Entry 6BMR (X-ray diffraction, 2.21 A resolution); this record covers chain A.

[Chain A]
Name: Tyrosine-protein phosphatase non-receptor type 11
Source organism: Homo sapiens
Notes: EC 3.1.3.48
Reference sequence: Q06124 (PTN11_HUMAN), isoform Q06124-2; residues 1-525 here = UniProt positions 1-525
Chain sequence (526 residues; each row starts with the number of its first residue; numbering starts at 0):
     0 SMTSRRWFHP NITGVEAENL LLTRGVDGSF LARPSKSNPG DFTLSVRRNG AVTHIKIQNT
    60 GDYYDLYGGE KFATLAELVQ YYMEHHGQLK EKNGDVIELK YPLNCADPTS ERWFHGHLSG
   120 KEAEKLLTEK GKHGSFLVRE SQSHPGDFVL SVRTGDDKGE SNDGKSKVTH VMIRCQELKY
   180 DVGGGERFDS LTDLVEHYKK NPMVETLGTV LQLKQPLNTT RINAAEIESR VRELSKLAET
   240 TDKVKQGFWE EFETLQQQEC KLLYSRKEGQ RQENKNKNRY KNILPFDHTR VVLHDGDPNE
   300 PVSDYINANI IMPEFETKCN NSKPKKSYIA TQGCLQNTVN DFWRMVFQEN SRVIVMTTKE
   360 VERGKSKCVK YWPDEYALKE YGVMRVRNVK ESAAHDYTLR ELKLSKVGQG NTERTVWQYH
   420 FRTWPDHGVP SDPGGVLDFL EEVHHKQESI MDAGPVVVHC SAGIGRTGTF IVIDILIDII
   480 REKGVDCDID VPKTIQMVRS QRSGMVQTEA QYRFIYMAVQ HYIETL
Unresolved in the structure: 0-2, 91, 142-143, 155-164, 237-244, 298-299, 314-324
Differences from the reference sequence: expression tag (0)
Small-molecule neighbours: DZV (4-[(2-chlorophenyl)methyl]-1-(2-hydroxy-3-methoxyphenyl)[1,2,4]triazolo[4,3-a]quinazolin-5(4H)-one): Gln79, Tyr80, Glu83, His84, Leu262, Tyr263, Ser264, Arg265, Lys266, Gln269, Lys280, Asn281, Leu283
UniProt features mapped onto this chain:
  - active site: Cys459 (Phosphocysteine intermediate)
  - binding site (substrate): Asp425, Cys459 to Arg465, Gln506
  - modified residue: Thr2 (N-acetylthreonine), Tyr62 (Phosphotyrosine), Tyr66 (Phosphotyrosine)
  - natural variant: Thr2 (T2I: In NS1), Thr42 (T42A: In NS1), Asn58 (N58K: In NS1), Thr59 (T59A: In NS1), Gly60 (G60A: In NS1; G60V: In myelodysplastic syndrome), Asp61 (D61G: In NS1; D61N: In NS1; D61V: In JMML; D61Y: In JMML), Tyr62 (Y62D: In NS1), Tyr63 (Y63C: In NS1), Glu69 (E69K: In JMML; E69Q: In NS1), Phe71 (F71K: In acute myeloid leukemia; F71L: In NS1), Ala72 (A72G: In NS1; A72S: In NS1; A72T: In JMML; A72V: In JMML), Thr73 (T73I: In NS1), 25 further natural variant entries in UniProt
  - mutagenesis: Cys459 (C459S: Abolishes phosphatase activity. Enhances interaction with NEDD9)

[In short]
Ligands of chain A: compound DZV. UniProt lists active-site residue Cys459, 9 substrate-binding residues and
one mutagenesis site.
Chain A is Tyrosine-protein phosphatase non-receptor type 11 (Homo sapiens); the structure, Non-receptor
Protein Tyrosine Phosphatase SHP2 in Complex with Allosteric Inhibitor SHP244, was determined by X-ray
diffraction, deposited together with 6BMU, 6BMV, 6BMW, 6BMX and 6BMY.
